3HGO - chain A; structure by X-ray diffraction, 2.30 A resolution.

[Chain A]
Molecule: 12-oxophytodienoate reductase 3
From: Solanum lycopersicum
Notes: EC 1.3.1.42
Reference sequence: Q9FEW9 (OPR3_SOLLC); residues 1-396 here = UniProt positions 1-396
Amino-acid sequence (402 residues; each row starts with the number of its first residue; numbers below 1 keep their minus sign (His-5 is residue -5)):
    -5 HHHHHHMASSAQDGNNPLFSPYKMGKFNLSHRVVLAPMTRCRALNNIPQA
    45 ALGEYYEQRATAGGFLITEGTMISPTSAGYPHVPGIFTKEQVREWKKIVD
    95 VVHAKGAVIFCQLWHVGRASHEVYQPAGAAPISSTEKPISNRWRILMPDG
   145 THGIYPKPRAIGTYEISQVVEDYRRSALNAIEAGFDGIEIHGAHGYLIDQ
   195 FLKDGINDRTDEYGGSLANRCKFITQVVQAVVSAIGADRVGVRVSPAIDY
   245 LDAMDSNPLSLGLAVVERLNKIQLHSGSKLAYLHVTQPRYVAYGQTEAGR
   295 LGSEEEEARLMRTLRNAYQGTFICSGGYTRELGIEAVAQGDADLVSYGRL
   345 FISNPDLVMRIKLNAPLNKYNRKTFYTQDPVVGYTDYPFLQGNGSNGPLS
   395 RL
Not modelled in the structure: -5 to 6, 284-294, 385-396
Sequence notes: expression tag (-5 to 0); engineered mutation Tyr74 (Phe in Q9FEW9), Tyr244 (His in Q9FEW9)
Small-molecule neighbours: FMN (flavin mononucleotide): Ala30, Pro31, Met32, Thr33, Glu63, Gly64, Gln106, Trp108, His185, His188, Arg237, Thr280, Ser319, Gly320, Gly321, Tyr322, Ser340, Tyr341, Gly342, Arg343, Ile346, Phe369, Tyr370
UniProt features mapped onto this chain:
  - region: Gly342, Arg343 (FMN)
  - motif: Ser394 to Leu396 (Microbody targeting signal)
  - active site: Tyr190 (Proton donor)
  - binding site (FMN): Pro31 to Thr33, Gly64, Gln106, Arg237, Gly321, Gly342, Arg343
  - binding site (substrate): His185 to His188, Arg283
From the paper describing this entry:
  - contacts within the chain: Tyr74-Tyr190 (water-mediated contact), Tyr190-Tyr244 (water-mediated contact)
  - specificity-determining residues: Tyr74
  - catalytic residues: His185, His188 (proposed by the authors, not directly observed)
  - catalytic residues: Tyr190 (by similarity / conservation)

[Summary]
Bound to chain A: flavin mononucleotide. UniProt lists active-site residue Tyr190, 9 FMN-binding residues and
5 substrate-binding residues. The paper reports catalytic residues His185, His188 and Tyr190; the specificity
determinant Tyr74.
Chain A is 12-oxophytodienoate reductase 3 (Solanum lycopersicum); the structure, Crystal structure of the
F74Y/H244Y OPR3 double mutant from tomato, was determined by X-ray diffraction, deposited together with 3HGR
and 3HGS.
